PDB entry 5NET | electron microscopy, 8.60 A resolution (very low resolution: no residue pairs are listed; an interface is given only as per-side residue counts) | chains 3 and 4 of the 6 polymer chains in the assembly

Chain 3:
Name: O1 Manisa VP3
From: Foot-and-mouth disease virus
Reference sequence: Q80B23 (Q80B23_9PICO); residues 1-220 here correspond to UniProt positions 505-724 (UniProt number = residue number + 504)
Sequence (220 residues; row label = number of the first residue in the row):
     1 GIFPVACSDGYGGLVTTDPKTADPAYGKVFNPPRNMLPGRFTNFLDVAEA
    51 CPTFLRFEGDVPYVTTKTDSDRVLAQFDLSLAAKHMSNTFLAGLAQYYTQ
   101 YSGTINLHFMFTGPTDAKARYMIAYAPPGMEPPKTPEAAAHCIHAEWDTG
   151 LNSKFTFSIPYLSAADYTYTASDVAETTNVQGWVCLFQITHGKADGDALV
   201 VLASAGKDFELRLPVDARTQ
Differences from the reference sequence: conflict R56 (His560 in Q80B23), T168 (Ala672 in Q80B23)

Chain 4:
Name: O1 Manisa VP4
From: Foot-and-mouth disease virus
Reference sequence: E1ACS1 (E1ACS1_9PICO); residues 1-85 here correspond to UniProt positions 202-286 (UniProt number = residue number + 201)
Sequence (85 residues; row label = number of the first residue in the row):
     1 GAGQSSPATGSQNQSGNTGSIINNYYMQQYQNSMDTQLGDNATSGGSNEG
    51 STDTTSTHTTNTQNNDWFSKLASSAFSGLFGALLA
Disordered / not traced: 1-14, 40-65

Chain 3 / chain 4 interface:
At this resolution (9 A) residue pairs are not listed: 25 residues of chain 3 and 22 of chain 4 lie at the interface.

Overview:
Chain 3 and chain 4 form an interface of 25 and 22 residues respectively.
Chain 3 is O1 Manisa VP3 and chain 4 is O1 Manisa VP4, both from Foot-and-mouth disease virus; the structure,
Localised Reconstruction of Integrin alpha V beta 6 bound to Foot and Mouth Disease Virus O1 ..., was
determined by electron microscopy together with 5NE4, 5NED, 5NEJ, 5NEM and 5NER from the same study.
